Entry 3SSN (X-ray diffraction, 2.39 A resolution); this record covers chains A and D of the 4 polymer chains in the assembly.

[Chain A (and D)]
Name: Methyltransferase
Source organism: Micromonospora griseorubida
Notes: EC 2.1.1.-; chain D of this document is another copy of the same molecule, construct and numbering; everything in this record applies to it too
UniProt: Q83WF2 (Q83WF2_MICGR); numbering as in UniProt (aligned over 1-399)
Amino-acid sequence (419 residues; each row starts with the number of its first residue; numbers below 1 keep their minus sign (Met-19 is residue -19)):
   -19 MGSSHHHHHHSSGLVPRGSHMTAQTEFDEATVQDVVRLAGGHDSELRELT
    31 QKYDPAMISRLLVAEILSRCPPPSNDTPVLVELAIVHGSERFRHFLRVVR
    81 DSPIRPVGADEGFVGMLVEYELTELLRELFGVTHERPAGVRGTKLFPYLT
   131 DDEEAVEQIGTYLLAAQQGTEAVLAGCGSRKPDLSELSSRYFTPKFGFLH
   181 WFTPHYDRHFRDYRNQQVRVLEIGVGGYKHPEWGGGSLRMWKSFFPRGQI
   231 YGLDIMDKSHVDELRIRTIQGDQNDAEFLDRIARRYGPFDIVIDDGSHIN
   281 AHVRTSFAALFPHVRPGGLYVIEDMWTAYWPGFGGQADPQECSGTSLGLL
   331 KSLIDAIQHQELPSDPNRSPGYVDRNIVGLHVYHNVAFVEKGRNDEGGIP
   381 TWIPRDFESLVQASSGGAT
Unresolved in the structure: -19 to 5, 345-348, 396-399 (chain D: -19 to 4, 398-399)
Differences from the reference sequence: expression tag (-19 to 0)
UniProt features mapped onto this chain:
  - active site: His278 (Proton acceptor)
  - binding site (S-adenosyl-L-methionine): Thr173, Glu202 to Tyr208, Ser217, Asp234, Asp252, Gln253, Asp275
  - binding site (Mg(2+)): Asp275, Glu303, Asp304
Bound ions: Mg2+: Asp275, Asp304 (together with Mycinamicin VI)
Small-molecule neighbours:
  - Mycinamicin VI (MVI), molecule 1: Ile139, Gly140, Leu143, Leu144, Gln147
  - Mycinamicin VI (MVI), molecule 2: Phe172, Thr173, Pro174, Leu179, His180, Tyr208, Trp213, Asp275, His278, Asp304, Trp306
  - S-adenosylhomocysteine (SAH): Thr173, Pro174, Lys175, Glu202, Gly204, Val205, Gly206, Gly207, Tyr208, Gly216, Ser217, Leu233, Asp234, Ile235, Met236, Gly251, Asp252, Gln253, Asp275, Gly276, Ser277, His282
From the paper describing this entry:
  - Mg2+ coordination: Asp275, Asp304
  - conformationally variable residues: Glu303
  - catalytic residues: His278
  - binding site for Mycinamicin VI: His278
  - catalytic residues: Tyr208 (proposed by the authors, not directly observed)
  - binding site for S-adenosylhomocysteine: Tyr208
  - mutagenesis - H278A, H278K, H278Q: abolished catalytic activity on Mycinamicin VI
  - mutagenesis - Y208F: decreased catalytic activity on Mycinamicin VI
  - mutagenesis - I279V: unchanged catalytic activity on Mycinamicin VI

[Interface between chain A and chain D]
Pairs across the interface (117; chain A residue first):
  Leu179(A) - Pro380(D)
  His180(A) - Ile379(D)
  Trp181(A) - Glu376(D)
  Gly207(A) - Ser394(D)
  Tyr208(A) - Leu390(D)
  Tyr208(A) - Val391(D)  hydrophobic
  Tyr208(A) - Ser394(D)
  Tyr208(A) - Ser395(D)
  Lys209(A) - Ser395(D)  hydrogen bond (backbone-side chain)
  His210(A) - Ser395(D)
  Trp213(A) - Ser394(D)
  Trp213(A) - Gly396(D)
  Ser277(A) - Phe387(D)
  Ile279(A) - Phe387(D)  hydrophobic
  Met305(A) - Gln338(D)
  Trp306(A) - Gln338(D)
  Trp306(A) - Glu341(D)
  Trp306(A) - Ile379(D)  hydrophobic
  Trp306(A) - Arg385(D)
  Tyr309(A) - Asp335(D)  hydrogen bond
  Tyr309(A) - Gln338(D)
  Tyr309(A) - Glu341(D)
  Tyr309(A) - Leu342(D)  hydrophobic
  Trp310(A) - Glu341(D)  hydrogen bond (side chain-backbone)
  Trp310(A) - Pro343(D)  hydrophobic
  Trp310(A) - Arg385(D)
  Gly312(A) - Arg385(D)
  Gly312(A) - Asp386(D)
  Gly312(A) - Phe387(D)  hydrogen bond (backbone-backbone)
  Phe313(A) - Arg385(D)
  Phe313(A) - Asp386(D)
  Phe313(A) - Phe387(D)
  Phe313(A) - Leu390(D)  hydrophobic
  Ala317(A) - Leu342(D)
  Pro319(A) - Asp335(D)
  Pro319(A) - Leu342(D)  hydrophobic
  Leu327(A) - Ile334(D)  hydrophobic
  Leu327(A) - Asp335(D)
  Leu327(A) - Gln338(D)
  Lys331(A) - Lys331(D)
  Lys331(A) - Ile334(D)
  Lys331(A) - Asp335(D)  salt bridge
  Ile334(A) - Leu327(D)  hydrophobic
  Ile334(A) - Ile334(D)  hydrophobic
  Asp335(A) - Tyr309(D)  hydrogen bond
  Asp335(A) - Pro319(D)
  Asp335(A) - Leu327(D)
  Asp335(A) - Lys331(D)  salt bridge
  Ile337(A) - Val362(D)
  Ile337(A) - Tyr363(D)
  Ile337(A) - His364(D)
  Gln338(A) - Met305(D)
  Gln338(A) - Trp306(D)
  Gln338(A) - Tyr309(D)
  Gln338(A) - Tyr363(D)
  Gln338(A) - His364(D)
  Gln338(A) - Asn365(D)  hydrogen bond
  Glu341(A) - Trp306(D)
  Glu341(A) - Tyr309(D)
  Glu341(A) - Trp310(D)
  Glu341(A) - His364(D)  salt bridge
  Glu341(A) - Asn365(D)  hydrogen bond
  Leu342(A) - Tyr309(D)
  Leu342(A) - Pro319(D)
  Pro343(A) - Trp310(D)  hydrophobic
  Val358(A) - Tyr363(D)
  Gly359(A) - Val362(D)
  Leu360(A) - Leu360(D)
  Leu360(A) - His361(D)
  Leu360(A) - Val362(D)  hydrogen bond (backbone-backbone)
  His361(A) - Leu360(D)
  His361(A) - His361(D)  hydrogen bond
  His361(A) - Tyr363(D)
  Val362(A) - Ile337(D)
  Val362(A) - Gly359(D)
  Val362(A) - Leu360(D)  hydrogen bond (backbone-backbone)
  Tyr363(A) - Ile337(D)
  Tyr363(A) - Gln338(D)
  Tyr363(A) - Val358(D)
  Tyr363(A) - Gly359(D)
  Tyr363(A) - His361(D)
  Tyr363(A) - Glu370(D)
  His364(A) - Ile337(D)
  His364(A) - Gln338(D)
  His364(A) - Glu341(D)  salt bridge
  His364(A) - Glu376(D)  salt bridge
  His364(A) - Gly377(D)
  Asn365(A) - Gln338(D)  hydrogen bond (backbone-side chain)
  Asn365(A) - Glu341(D)  hydrogen bond
  Glu370(A) - Arg188(D)  salt bridge
  Glu370(A) - Tyr363(D)
  Glu376(A) - Trp181(D)
  Glu376(A) - His364(D)  salt bridge
  Gly377(A) - His364(D)
  Ile379(A) - His180(D)
  Ile379(A) - Trp306(D)  hydrophobic
  Pro380(A) - Leu179(D)
  Pro384(A) - Phe313(D)
  Arg385(A) - Trp310(D)
  Arg385(A) - Gly312(D)
  Arg385(A) - Phe313(D)
  Asp386(A) - Gly312(D)
  Asp386(A) - Phe313(D)
  Phe387(A) - Ser277(D)
  Phe387(A) - Ile279(D)  hydrophobic
  Phe387(A) - Gly312(D)  hydrogen bond (backbone-backbone)
  Phe387(A) - Phe313(D)  hydrophobic
  Leu390(A) - Tyr208(D)
  Leu390(A) - Phe313(D)  hydrophobic
  Val391(A) - Tyr208(D)  hydrophobic
  Val391(A) - Lys209(D)
  Ser394(A) - Gly207(D)
  Ser394(A) - Tyr208(D)
  Ser395(A) - Gly207(D)
  Ser395(A) - Tyr208(D)
  Ser395(A) - Lys209(D)  hydrogen bond (side chain-backbone)
  Ser395(A) - His210(D)
Interface residues without a listed pair, chain A (54 interface residues in all): Phe178, Arg188, Leu330, Asn374, Trp382, Ile383
Interface residues without a listed pair, chain D (57 interface residues in all): Phe178, Asp192, Trp213, His278, Ala317, Leu330, Trp382, Ile383, Pro384, Glu388

[Summary]
The interface between chain A and chain D involves 54 residues on one side and 57 on the other, with 14
hydrogen bonds and 7 salt bridges. Polar pairs include Lys331(A)-Asp335(D), Glu341(A)-His364(D) and
His364(A)-Glu376(D). From the paper: catalytic residues His278(A) and Tyr208(A); H278A, H278K and H278Q of
chain A abolish catalytic activity on Mycinamicin VI; 5 substitutions were tested in all.
Both chains are Methyltransferase (Micromonospora griseorubida). Entry 3SSN (MycE Methyltransferase from the
Mycinamycin Biosynthetic Pathway in Complex with Mg, SAH, and Mycinamycin VI) was determined by X-ray
diffraction (same publication as 3SSM and 3SSO).
